8QQZ - chains C and D of the 5 polymer chains in the assembly; structure by electron microscopy, 2.63 A resolution.

# Chain C (and D)
Name: Bacteriorhodopsin-like protein
Notes: chain D of this document is another copy of the same molecule, construct and numbering; everything in this record applies to it too
UniProt: A0A1H1XA63 (A0A1H1XA63_9SPHN); numbering as in UniProt (aligned over 1-283)
Chain sequence (283 residues; numbered 1 to 283; the number before each row is that of its first residue):
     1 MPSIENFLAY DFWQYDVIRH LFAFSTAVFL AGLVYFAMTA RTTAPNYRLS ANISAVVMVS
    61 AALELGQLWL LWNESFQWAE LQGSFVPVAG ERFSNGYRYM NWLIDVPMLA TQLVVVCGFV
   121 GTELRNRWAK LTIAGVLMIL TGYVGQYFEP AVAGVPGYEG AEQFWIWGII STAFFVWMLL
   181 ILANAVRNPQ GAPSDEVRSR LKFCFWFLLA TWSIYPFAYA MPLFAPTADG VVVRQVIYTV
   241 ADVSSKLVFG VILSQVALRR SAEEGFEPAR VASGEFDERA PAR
Disordered / not traced: 273-283
Modified positions: Met1 (N-formylmethionine; FME); Lys246 (n~6~-[(2Z,4E,6E,8E)-3,7-dimethyl-9-(2,6,6-trimethylcyclohex-1-en-1-yl)nona-2,4,6,8-tetraenyl]lysine; LYR)
Small-molecule neighbours:
  - eicosane (LFA), molecule 1: Met1, Tyr143, Val144, Tyr147, Phe148
  - eicosane (LFA), molecule 2: Trp13, Asp229, Val232, Val233
  - eicosane (LFA), molecule 3: Phe24, Phe207, Thr239, Val240, Val243, Ser244, Val248
  - eicosane (LFA), molecule 4: Leu30, Leu33, Val59, Ala62, Leu63
  - eicosane (LFA), molecule 5: Leu30, Leu33, Val34, Ala37
  - eicosane (LFA), molecule 6: Val34, Ala37, Met38
  - eicosane (LFA), molecule 7: Trp128, Ala129, Thr132, Ile133, Val136
  - eicosane (LFA), molecule 8: Leu137, Leu140, Thr141, Val144, Trp167
  - eicosane (LFA), molecule 9: Phe203, Trp206, Phe207, Ala210, Thr211, Ser244

# Chain C / chain D interface
Residue-residue contacts (52; chain C residue first):
  Phe12(C) with Met1(D); Pro2(D); Arg92(D); Phe93(D); Ser94(D); Tyr147(D), hydrophobic
  Trp13(C) with Met1(D); Tyr147(D), hydrophobic
  Asp16(C) with Ser94(D), hydrogen bond; Tyr147(D), hydrogen bond
  Val17(C) with Met100(D); Tyr143(D); Tyr147(D)
  Arg19(C) with Leu71(D); Glu91(D), salt bridge; Arg92(D), hydrogen bond (side chain-backbone); Tyr97(D)
  His20(C) with Ser94(D); Gly96(D); Tyr97(D), hydrogen bond (side chain-backbone); Met100(D); Tyr143(D), hydrogen bond; Tyr147(D), hydrogen bond
  Leu21(C) with Met100(D), hydrophobic
  Ala23(C) with Gln67(D); Tyr97(D), hydrophobic
  Phe24(C) with Met100(D); Asn101(D); Leu103(D), hydrophobic; Ile104(D), hydrophobic
  Ala27(C) with Leu63(D), hydrophobic; Asn101(D)
  Val28(C) with Ile104(D), hydrophobic
  Leu30(C) with Val59(D); Leu63(D), hydrophobic
  Ala31(C) with Val56(D); Val59(D)
  Val34(C) with Val59(D), hydrophobic
  Tyr35(C) with Val56(D), hydrophobic
  Met38(C) with Ala40(D), hydrophobic; Asn52(D); Ala55(D), hydrophobic
  Thr39(C) with Asn52(D)
  Trp69(C) with Gln67(D), hydrogen bond; Tyr97(D), hydrogen bond
  Gln77(C) with Gly90(D)
  Trp78(C) with Ala89(D); Gly90(D), hydrogen bond (backbone-backbone); Glu91(D); Arg92(D)
  Glu80(C) with Arg92(D), salt bridge
  Val271(C) with Pro45(D)
Also at the interface, not in a pair above, chain C (25 interface residues in all): Asn73, Phe85, Ala272
Also at the interface, not in a pair above, chain D (32 interface residues in all): Leu33, Phe36, Ala37, Asn46, Leu49, Ser60, Leu70

# Overview
25 residues of chain C and 32 residues of chain D are in contact, with 9 hydrogen bonds and 2 salt bridges.
Among the polar pairs are Arg19(C)-Glu91(D), Glu80(C)-Arg92(D) and Asp16(C)-Ser94(D). Bound to chain C: 9
copies of eicosane.
Both chains are Bacteriorhodopsin-like protein. Entry 8QQZ (Cryo-EM structure of the light-driven sodium pump
ErNaR in the pentameric form at pH 8.0) was determined by electron microscopy, deposited together with 8QLF
and 8QR0.
